Entry 6M2D (X-ray diffraction, 1.79 A resolution); this record covers chain A.

== Chain A ==
Name: Mitochondrial ubiquitin ligase activator of NFKB 1
Organism: Homo sapiens
Notes: EC 2.3.2.27
UniProt: Q969V5 (MUL1_HUMAN); residues 297-352 here = UniProt positions 297-352
Chain sequence (57 residues; each row starts with the number of its first residue):
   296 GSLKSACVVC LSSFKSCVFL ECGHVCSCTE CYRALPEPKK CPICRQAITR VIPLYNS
Sequence notes: expression tag (296)
Metal / ion sites: Zn2+ site 1: C302, C305, C323, C326; Zn2+ site 2: C317, H319, C336, C339
UniProt features mapped onto this chain:
  - zinc finger: C302 to R340 (RING-type)
  - cross-link: K299 (Glycyl lysine isopeptide (Lys-Gly) (interchain with G-Cter in ubiquitin))
  - mutagenesis: C302 (C302S: Failure to reduce TP53 levels and abolishes ligase activity; when associated with S-305), C305 (C305S: Failure to reduce TP53 levels and abolishes ligase activity; when associated with S-302), H319 (H319A: Abolishes ligase activity. No effect on mitochondrial localization), C339 (C339A: Abolishes ligase activity)
What the authors report for this chain:
  - conformationally variable residues: A329 to K334

== In short ==
C302, C305, C323 and C326 coordinate Zn2+ site 1. The Zn2+ site 2 is built by C317, H319, C336 and C339.
Curated annotation (UniProt) lists 4 mutagenesis sites. The paper reports conformational variability at A329.
Chain A is Mitochondrial ubiquitin ligase activator of NFKB 1 (Homo sapiens); the structure, MUL1-RING domain,
was determined by X-ray diffraction (same publication as 6M2C and 7BOL).
